Entry 6GYB (electron microscopy, 3.28 A resolution); this record covers chains a and c of the 42 polymer chains in the assembly.

== Chain a ==
Name: VirB7
Source organism: Xanthomonas axonopodis pv. citri (strain 306)
UniProtKB: Q8PJB3 (Q8PJB3_XANAC); residues 1-139 here = UniProt positions 1-139
Chain sequence (139 residues; numbered 1 to 139; the number before each row is that of its first residue):
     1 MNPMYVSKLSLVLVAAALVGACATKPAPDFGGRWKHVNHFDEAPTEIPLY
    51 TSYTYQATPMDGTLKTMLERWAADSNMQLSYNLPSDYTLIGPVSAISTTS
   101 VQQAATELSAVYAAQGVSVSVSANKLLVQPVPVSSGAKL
Unresolved in the structure: 1-21, 133-139

== Chain c ==
Name: VirB10 protein
Source organism: Xanthomonas axonopodis pv. citri (strain 306)
UniProtKB: Q8PJB6 (Q8PJB6_XANAC); residues 1-389 here = UniProt positions 1-389
Chain sequence (406 residues; numbered 1 to 406; the number before each row is that of its first residue):
     1 MNSNIPNSPDERIQNHGGDEQHNGDHNERNNPYFARQQASAEPDLDANEP
    51 ILRSSDIKRLNRKALVFLAAIAALLILAIFWLATQSGEDSAPPKPRTETV
   101 VAPALPQSMTAPVEEAPVPLAQQPSLPPLPPMPTDNSEEVSSAPERQRGP
   151 TLLERRILAESAANGGGVPGQLGAQPAPTQEDGPVTLAKPISNPDGLLVR
   201 GTYIRCILETRIISDFGGYTSCIVTEPVYSINGHNLLLPKGSKMLGQYSA
   251 GEPTSHRLQVVWDRVTTPTGLDVTLMGPGIDTLGSSGHPGNYNAHWGNKI
   301 ASALFISLLSDAFKYAAAEYGPETTTIGVGSGIVTQQPFESNTARSMQQL
   351 AEQAVEKSGRRPATLTINQGTVLNVYVAKDVDFSAVLPKAAALEGLSAWS
   401 HPQFEK
Unresolved in the structure: 1-149, 162-182, 324-337, 390-406
Disulfides: Cys206-Cys222
Sequence notes: expression tag (390-406)
Reported in the primary citation:
  - mutagenesis - R264D/D380R: decreased localization
  - mutagenesis - R264D, D380A: abolished localization
  - mutagenesis - R205A: decreased localization to VirB10-msfGFP background
  - mutagenesis - R205A/E226A: abolished localization to VirB10-msfGFP background

== How chain a and chain c interact ==
Residue-residue contacts - 6 pairs, chain a then chain c:
  Cys22(a) - Asn293(c)
  Thr24(a) - Asn293(c)  hydrogen bond
  Thr24(a) - Thr366(c)
  Lys25(a) - Asn368(c)  hydrogen bond (backbone-side chain)
  Pro26(a) - Asn368(c)
  Ala27(a) - Gln369(c)
Other interface residues (no listed pair), chain c (5 interface residues in all): Asn291

== In short ==
Chain a and chain c each contribute 5 residues to their interface; the contacts include 2 hydrogen bonds.
Among the polar pairs are Thr24(a)-Asn293(c) and Lys25(a)-Asn368(c). The paper reports that R264D and D380A of
chain c abolish localization; R264D/D380R of chain c reduce localization; 5 substitutions were tested in all.
Chain a is VirB7 and chain c is VirB10 protein, both from Xanthomonas axonopodis pv. citri (strain 306); the
structure, Cryo-EM structure of the bacteria-killing type IV secretion system core complex from Xanthomonas
citri, was determined by electron microscopy.
